Entry 8UHF (electron microscopy, 3.80 A resolution); this record covers chains A and E of the 9 polymer chains in the assembly.

[Chain A (and E)]
Molecule: Toxin co-regulated pilin
Organism: Vibrio cholerae
Notes: chain E of this document is another copy of the same molecule, construct and numbering; everything in this record applies to it too
Reference sequence: Q93TT5 (Q93TT5_VIBCL); residues 1-199 here correspond to UniProt positions 26-224 (UniProt number = residue number + 25)
Sequence (199 residues; numbered 1 to 199; the number before each row is that of its first residue):
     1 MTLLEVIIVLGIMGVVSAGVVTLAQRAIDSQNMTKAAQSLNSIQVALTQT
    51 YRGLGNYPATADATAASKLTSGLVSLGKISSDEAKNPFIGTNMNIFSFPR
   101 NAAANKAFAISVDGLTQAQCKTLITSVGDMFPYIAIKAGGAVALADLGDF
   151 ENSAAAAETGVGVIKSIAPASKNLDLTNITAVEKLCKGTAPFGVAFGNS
Not modelled in the structure: 54-60 (chain E: 53-60, 199)
Cystine bridges: Cys120-Cys186
Sequence notes: conflict Ala181 (His206 in Q93TT5)
Reported in the primary citation:
  - conformationally variable residues (helix shift): Gly19

[Chain A / chain E interface]
Contacting residue pairs (14):
  Thr2(A) - Leu23(E)
  Thr2(A) - Ala27(E)
  Val6(A) - Ser30(E)
  Val9(A) - Thr34(E)  hydrogen bond (backbone-side chain)
  Leu10(A) - Ser30(E)
  Gly14(A) - Met130(E)
  Ser17(A) - Asn41(E)  hydrogen bond (backbone-side chain)
  Ser17(A) - Met130(E)
  Ala18(A) - Asp129(E)
  Ala18(A) - Met130(E)  hydrophobic
  Val21(A) - Gln44(E)
  Val21(A) - Val45(E)  hydrophobic
  Gln25(A) - Arg52(E)  hydrogen bond
  Asn32(A) - Arg52(E)  hydrogen bond (side chain-backbone)
Also at the interface, not in a pair above, chain A (12 interface residues in all): Met13, Ile28
Also at the interface, not in a pair above, chain E (14 interface residues in all): Gln38, Thr48, Gln49, Asn198

[Summary]
12 residues of chain A face 14 of chain E across their interface; the contacts include 4 hydrogen bonds. Polar
contacts include Val9(A)-Thr34(E), Ser17(A)-Asn41(E) and Gln25(A)-Arg52(E). The paper reports conformational
variability at Gly19(A).
Chain A and chain E are both Toxin co-regulated pilin (Vibrio cholerae); the structure, Cryo-EM of Vibrio
cholerae toxin co-regulated pilus - asymmetric reconstruction, was determined by electron microscopy together
with 8U1K from the same study.
